Entry 6NSU (X-ray diffraction, 2.15 A resolution); this record covers chain A.

[Chain A]
Protein: Quinolinate synthase A
From: Pyrococcus horikoshii (strain ATCC 700860 / DSM 12428 / JCM 9974 / NBRC 100139 / OT-3)
Notes: EC 2.5.1.72
UniProtKB: O57767 (NADA_PYRHO); residue numbers follow UniProt; this construct covers 1-300
Chain sequence (300 residues; numbered 1 to 300; the number before each row is that of its first residue):
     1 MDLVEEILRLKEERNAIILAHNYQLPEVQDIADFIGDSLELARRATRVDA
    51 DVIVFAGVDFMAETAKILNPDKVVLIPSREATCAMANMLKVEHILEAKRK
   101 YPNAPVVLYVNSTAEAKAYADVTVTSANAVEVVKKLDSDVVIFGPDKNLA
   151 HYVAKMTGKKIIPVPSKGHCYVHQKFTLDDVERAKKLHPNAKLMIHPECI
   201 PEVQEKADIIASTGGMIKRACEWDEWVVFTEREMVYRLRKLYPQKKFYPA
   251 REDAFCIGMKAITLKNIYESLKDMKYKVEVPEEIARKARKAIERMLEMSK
Unresolved in the structure: 1, 300
Swiss-Prot annotation at these positions:
  - binding site (iminosuccinate): H21, S38, Y109 to N111, S126, H196 to E198, T213
  - binding site ([4Fe-4S] cluster): C83, C170, C256
  - mutagenesis: Y23 (Y23F: Loss of activity), Y109 (Y109F: Loss of activity), N111 (N111Q: Loss of activity), E198 (E198Q: Loss of activity)
Ion coordination: 4Fe-4S cluster Fe: C83, C170, C256 (together with didehydroaspartate)
Ligand contacts:
  - didehydroaspartate (DYA): H21, Y23, D37, M61, Y109, N111, S126, H196, E198, S212, T213, M259
  - 4Fe-4S cluster (SF4): Y23, V58, C83, A84, M85, N111, C170, Y171, V172, H173, E198, C256, M259
Reported in the primary citation:
  - binding site for didehydroaspartate: H21, Y109, N111, H196, E198, T213
  - conformationally variable residues (loop rearrangement, side-chain flip): F60, Y109 to N111
  - mutagenesis - Y23F, Y109F: abolished catalytic activity (citing earlier work)
  - catalytic residues: Y23, Y109, E198 (proposed by the authors, not directly observed)

[Summary]
Ligands of chain A: 4Fe-4S cluster and didehydroaspartate. C83, C170 and C256 coordinate a 4Fe-4S cluster Fe
ion. From UniProt: 10 iminosuccinate-binding residues, 3 [4Fe-4S] cluster-binding residues and 4 mutagenesis
sites. From the paper: catalytic residues Y23, Y109 and E198; Y23F and Y109F abolish catalytic activity.
Chain A is Quinolinate synthase A (Pyrococcus horikoshii (strain ATCC 700860 / DSM 12428 / JCM 9974 / NBRC
100139 / OT-3)); the structure, Crystallographic Capture of Quinolinate Synthase (NadA) from Pyrococcus
horikoshii in its Substrates and Product-Bound States, was determined by X-ray diffraction, deposited together
with 6NSO, 6OR8 and 6ORA.
